2II4 - chains A and F of the 8 polymer chains in the assembly; structure by X-ray diffraction, 2.59 A resolution.

== Chain A (and F) ==
Molecule: Lipoamide acyltransferase component of branched-chain alpha-keto acid dehydrogenase complex
Organism: Bos taurus
Notes: EC 2.3.1.168; fragment: core (catalytic) domain; chain F of this document is another copy of the same molecule, construct and numbering; everything in this record applies to it too
UniProt: P11181 (ODB2_BOVIN); residues 162-421 here correspond to UniProt positions 223-482 (UniProt number = residue number + 61)
Chain sequence (262 residues; numbered 160 to 421; the number before each row is that of its first residue):
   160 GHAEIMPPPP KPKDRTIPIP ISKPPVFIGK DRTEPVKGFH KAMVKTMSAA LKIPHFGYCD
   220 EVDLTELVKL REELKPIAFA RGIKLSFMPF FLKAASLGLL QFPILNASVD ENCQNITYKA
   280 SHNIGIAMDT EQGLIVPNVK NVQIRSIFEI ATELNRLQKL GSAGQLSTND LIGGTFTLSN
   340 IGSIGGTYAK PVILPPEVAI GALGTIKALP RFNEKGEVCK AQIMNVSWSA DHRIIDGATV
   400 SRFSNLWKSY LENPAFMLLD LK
Disordered / not traced: 160-187
Differences from the reference sequence: cloning artifact (160-161)
Ligand contacts:
  - coenzyme A (COA), molecule 1: Phe215, His391, Gly396, Ala397
  - coenzyme A (COA), molecule 2: Arg230, Lys234, Ser245, Phe246, Met247, Ile285, Ala286, Met287, Asp288, Leu293, Leu313, Gln317, Ser338, Asn339, Ile340, Gly341, Ser342, Ile343, Gly363, Thr364, Ile365, Met383
Curated features (UniProtKB/Swiss-Prot):
  - active site: His391, Asp395
  - binding site (CoA): Arg230, Ser245, Asp288, Gln317, Ser338, Asn339, Ser342, Gly363, Ile365
  - modified residue: Lys182 (N6-acetyllysine), Lys189 (N6-acetyllysine), Lys200 (N6-succinyllysine), Lys228 (N6-acetyllysine), Lys234 (N6-acetyllysine), Lys243 (N6-acetyllysine), Lys374 (N6-acetyllysine), Lys379 (N6-acetyllysine)
What the authors report for this chain:
  - binding site for coenzyme A: Arg230, Asp288, Gln317, Ser338, Asn339
  - disease-associated variants - R230G (10-fold): decreased binding to coenzyme A
  - disease-associated variants - R230G: decreased catalytic activity
  - catalytic residues: Ser338, His391 (citing earlier work)
  - mutagenesis - H391A: abolished catalytic activity
  - mutagenesis - L293A (Kd=6 uM), H391A (Kd=12 uM): increased binding to dihydrolipoamide
  - conformationally variable residues (loop rearrangement, side-chain flip): Asp288, Leu293
  - mutagenesis - D288A: abolished binding to Dihydrolipoamide
  - mutagenesis - D288A (Kd=13 uM): decreased binding to coenzyme A
  - mutagenesis - L293A: decreased catalytic activity

== Chain A / chain F interface ==
Contacting residue pairs (45; chain A residue first):
  Leu229(A) with Ala414(F), hydrophobic; Leu417(F), hydrophobic
  Glu232(A) with Phe415(F)
  Leu233(A) with Phe415(F), hydrophobic
  Ile236(A) with Leu418(F), hydrophobic
  Arg240(A) with Asp419(F), salt bridge
  Lys252(A) with Lys421(F), hydrogen bond (side chain-backbone)
  Gln302(A) with Lys421(F)
  Ile303(A) with Lys421(F)
  Arg304(A) with Lys421(F)
  Ser305(A) with Leu418(F); Asp419(F); Leu420(F); Lys421(F)
  Ile306(A) with Leu417(F), hydrophobic; Leu418(F)
  Phe307(A) with Leu418(F), hydrogen bond (backbone-backbone); Asp419(F)
  Glu308(A) with Lys421(F), salt bridge
  Pro413(A) with Leu417(F)
  Ala414(A) with Leu229(F), hydrophobic
  Phe415(A) with Leu233(F), hydrophobic; Ile236(F), hydrophobic
  Met416(A) with Leu417(F), hydrophobic
  Leu417(A) with Leu229(F), hydrophobic; Pro413(F); Met416(F), hydrophobic; Leu417(F); Leu420(F), hydrophobic
  Leu418(A) with Arg240(F); Ser305(F); Ile306(F); Phe307(F), hydrogen bond (backbone-backbone)
  Asp419(A) with Arg240(F), salt bridge; Ser305(F); Phe307(F)
  Leu420(A) with Ser305(F); Leu417(F), hydrophobic; Leu420(F), hydrophobic; Lys421(F)
  Lys421(A) with Lys252(F), hydrogen bond (backbone-side chain); Ile303(F); Glu308(F), salt bridge; Leu420(F); Lys421(F), hydrogen bond (backbone-backbone)
Interface residues without a listed pair, chain A (23 interface residues in all): Glu225
Interface residues without a listed pair, chain F (24 interface residues in all): Lys228, Glu232, Gln302, Arg304, Asn412
Interface features reported in the paper:
  - residue pairs: Lys252(A)-Lys421(F) (hydrogen bond)

== Summary ==
23 residues of chain A and 24 residues of chain F are in contact; the contacts include 5 hydrogen bonds and 4
salt bridges. Among the polar pairs are Arg240(A)-Asp419(F), Glu308(A)-Lys421(F) and Lys252(A)-Lys421(F). The
paper describes a hydrogen bond between Lys252(A) and Lys421(F). The paper reports catalytic residues
Ser338(A) and His391(A); R230G and D288A of chain A reduce binding to coenzyme A; 4 substitutions were tested
in all.
Both chains are Lipoamide acyltransferase component of branched-chain alpha-keto acid dehydrogenase complex
(Bos taurus). Entry 2II4 (Crystal structure of a cubic core of the dihydrolipoamide acyltransferase (E2b)
component in the branched-chain alpha-ketoacid ...) was determined by X-ray diffraction (same publication as
2IHW, 2II3 and 2II5).
